8FL8 - chains H and I of the 27 polymer chains in the assembly; structure by electron microscopy, 4.20 A resolution (low resolution: residue-level contacts below are approximate; hydrogen-bond / salt-bridge calls are withheld).

[Chain H]
Molecule: ATP synthase subunit delta, mitochondrial
Source organism: Saccharomyces cerevisiae
Reference sequence: Q12165 (ATPD_YEAST); residues 7-138 here correspond to UniProt positions 29-160 (UniProt number = residue number + 22)
Amino-acid sequence (132 residues; numbered 7 to 138; the number before each row is that of its first residue):
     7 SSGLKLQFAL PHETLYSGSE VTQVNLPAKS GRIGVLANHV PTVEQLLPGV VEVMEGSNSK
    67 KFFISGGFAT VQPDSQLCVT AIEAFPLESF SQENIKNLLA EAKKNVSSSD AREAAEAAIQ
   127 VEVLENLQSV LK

[Chain I]
Molecule: ATP synthase subunit epsilon, mitochondrial
Source organism: Saccharomyces cerevisiae
Reference sequence: P21306 (ATP5E_YEAST); residues 1-59 here correspond to UniProt positions 2-60 (UniProt number = residue number + 1)
Amino-acid sequence (59 residues; each row starts with the number of its first residue):
     1 SAWRKAGISY AAYLNVAAQA IRSSLKTELQ TASVLNRSQT DAFYTQYKNG TAASEPTPI
UniProt features mapped onto this chain:
  - modified residue: Thr51 (Phosphothreonine)

[Chain H / chain I interface]
Pairs across the interface (47; chain H residue first):
  His18(H) with Arg37(I)
  Pro54(H) with Tyr13(I)
  Ser71(H) with Leu14(I); Ala17(I)
  Gly72(H) with Leu14(I)
  Gly73(H) with Tyr10(I)
  Phe74(H) with Tyr10(I)
  Ile88(H) with Leu14(I); Ala18(I)
  Glu89(H) with Ala18(I); Ile21(I); Arg22(I); Arg37(I)
  Ser95(H) with Lys26(I); Glu28(I)
  Phe96(H) with Ile21(I); Leu25(I); Lys26(I); Leu29(I)
  Ser97(H) with Lys26(I)
  Gln98(H) with Lys26(I); Thr27(I)
  Ile101(H) with Ser23(I); Ser24(I); Leu25(I)
  Lys102(H) with Ser24(I)
  Leu105(H) with Ser23(I)
  Ala117(H) with Ala6(I)
  Arg118(H) with Ala6(I); Gly7(I); Ile8(I); Ala12(I)
  Ala121(H) with Ala2(I); Ala6(I); Gly7(I)
  Glu122(H) with Ala12(I); Tyr13(I); Val16(I)
  Ile125(H) with Ser1(I); Ala2(I); Trp3(I); Tyr13(I)
  Gln126(H) with Val16(I); Ala20(I)
  Glu128(H) with Ser1(I)
  Val129(H) with Ala20(I)
  Leu130(H) with Ser24(I)
Other interface residues (no listed pair), chain H (25 interface residues in all): Gln51
Other interface residues (no listed pair), chain I (27 interface residues in all): Ser9, Gln19, Ser33

[Overview]
Chain H and chain I form an interface of 25 and 27 residues respectively.
Here chain H is ATP synthase subunit delta, mitochondrial and chain I is ATP synthase subunit epsilon,
mitochondrial, both from Saccharomyces cerevisiae. Entry 8FL8 (Yeast ATP Synthase structure in presence of
MgATP) was determined by electron microscopy (same publication as 8F29, 8F39 and 8FKJ).
